8CGP - chain A; structure by X-ray diffraction, 2.62 A resolution.

[Chain A]
Protein: Leucyl-cystinyl aminopeptidase, pregnancy serum form
Organism: Homo sapiens
Notes: EC 3.4.11.3
UniProtKB: Q9UIQ6 (LCAP_HUMAN); residue numbers follow UniProt; this construct covers 155-1025
Chain sequence (873 residues; numbered 155 to 1027; the number before each row is that of its first residue):
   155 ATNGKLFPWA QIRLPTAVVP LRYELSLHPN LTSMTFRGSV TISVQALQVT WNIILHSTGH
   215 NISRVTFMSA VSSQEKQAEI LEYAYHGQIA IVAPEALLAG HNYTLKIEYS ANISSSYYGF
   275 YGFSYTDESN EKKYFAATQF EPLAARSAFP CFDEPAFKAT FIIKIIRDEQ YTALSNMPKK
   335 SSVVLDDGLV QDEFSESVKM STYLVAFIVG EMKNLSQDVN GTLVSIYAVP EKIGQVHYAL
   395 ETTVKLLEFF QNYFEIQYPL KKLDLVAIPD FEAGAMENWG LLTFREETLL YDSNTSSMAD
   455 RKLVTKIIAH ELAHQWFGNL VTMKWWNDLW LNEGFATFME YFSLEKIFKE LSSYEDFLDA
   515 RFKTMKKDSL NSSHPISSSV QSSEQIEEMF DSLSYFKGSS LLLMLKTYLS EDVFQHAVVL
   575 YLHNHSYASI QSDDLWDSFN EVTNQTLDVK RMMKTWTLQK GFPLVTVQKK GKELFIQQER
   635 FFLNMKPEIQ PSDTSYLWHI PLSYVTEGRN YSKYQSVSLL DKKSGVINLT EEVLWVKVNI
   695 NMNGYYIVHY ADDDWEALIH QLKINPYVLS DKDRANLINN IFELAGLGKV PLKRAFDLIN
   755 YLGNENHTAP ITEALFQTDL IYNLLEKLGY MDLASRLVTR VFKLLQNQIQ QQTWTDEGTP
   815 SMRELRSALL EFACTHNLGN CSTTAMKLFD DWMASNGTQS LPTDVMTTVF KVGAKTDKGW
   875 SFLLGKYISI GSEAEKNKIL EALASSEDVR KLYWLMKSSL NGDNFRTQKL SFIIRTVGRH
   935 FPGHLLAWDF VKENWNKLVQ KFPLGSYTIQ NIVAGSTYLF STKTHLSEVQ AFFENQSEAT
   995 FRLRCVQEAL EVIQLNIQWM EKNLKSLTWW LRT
Unresolved in the structure: 155-157, 224-226, 639-648
Construct notes: expression tag (1026-1027)
Swiss-Prot annotation at these positions:
  - active site: Glu-465 (Proton acceptor)
  - binding site (substrate): Glu-295, Gly-428 to Asn-432
  - binding site (Zn(2+)): His-464, His-468, Glu-487
  - site: Tyr-549 (Transition state stabilizer)
  - glycosylation (N-linked (GlcNAc...) asparagine): Asn-184, Asn-215, Asn-256, Asn-266, Asn-368, Asn-374, Asn-448, Asn-525, Asn-578, Asn-598, Asn-664, Asn-682, Asn-760, Asn-834, Asn-850, Asn-989
Covalent attachments: glycan linked to Asn-184; N-acetylglucosamine (NAG) linked to Asn-215, Asn-256, Asn-266, Asn-368, Asn-374, Asn-525, Asn-578, Asn-664, Asn-682, Asn-760, Asn-834, Asn-850
Ion coordination: Zn2+: His-464, His-468, Glu-487 (together with D-malate)
Ligand contacts:
  - D-malate (MLT): Glu-295, Ala-427, Gly-428, Ala-429, Glu-431, His-464, Glu-465, His-468, Glu-487, Tyr-549
  - UKG (4-bromanyl-5-chloranyl-N-[3-(1H-1,2,3,4-tetrazol-5-yl)phenyl]thiophene-2-sulfonamide): Gly-428, Lys-460, Ile-461, His-464, Glu-494, Tyr-495, Phe-544, Asp-545, Ser-546, Tyr-549, Phe-550, Tyr-961

[In short]
Chain A binds D-malate and compound UKG. Covalently linked N-acetylglucosamine: at Asn-215, Asn-256, Asn-266,
Asn-368, Asn-374 and Asn-525 and 6 more. His-464, His-468 and Glu-487 form the Zn2+ site. Curated annotation
(UniProt) lists active-site residue Glu-465, 6 substrate-binding residues and 3 Zn2+-binding residues.
Chain A is Leucyl-cystinyl aminopeptidase, pregnancy serum form (Homo sapiens); the structure, Insulin
regulated aminopeptidase (IRAP) in complex with an allosteric aryl sulfonamide inhibitor, was determined by
X-ray diffraction.
